PDB entry 4RUK | X-ray diffraction, 2.20 A resolution | chains C and F of the 3 polymer chains in the assembly

Chain C (and F):
Molecule: Phosphopantetheine adenylyltransferase
From: Pseudomonas aeruginosa 2192
Notes: EC 2.7.7.3; chain F of this document is another copy of the same molecule, construct and numbering; everything in this record applies to it too
UniProtKB: A3LHH1 (A3LHH1_PSEAI); residue numbers follow UniProt; this construct covers 1-159
Amino-acid sequence (159 residues; row label = number of the first residue in the row):
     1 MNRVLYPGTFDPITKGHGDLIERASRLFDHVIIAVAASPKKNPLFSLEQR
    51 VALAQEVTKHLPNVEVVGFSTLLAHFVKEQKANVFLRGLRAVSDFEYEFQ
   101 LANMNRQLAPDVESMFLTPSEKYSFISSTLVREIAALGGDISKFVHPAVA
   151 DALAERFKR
Unresolved in the structure: 159
Ligand contacts:
  - coenzyme A (COA), molecule 1: Pro-7, Gly-8, Thr-9, Phe-10, His-17, Ala-36, Lys-41, Phe-69, Thr-71, Leu-72, Leu-73, Ala-74, Arg-87, Tyr-97, Leu-101, Ile-126, Ser-127, Ser-128, Thr-129
  - coenzyme A (COA), molecule 2: Leu-130, Glu-133, Ile-134, Leu-137

How chain C and chain F interact:
Contacting residue pairs (21; chain C residue first):
  Ala-91(C) with Glu-96(F)
  Val-92(C) with Glu-96(F), hydrogen bond (backbone-side chain)
  Ser-93(C) with Glu-96(F), hydrogen bond (backbone-side chain)
  Phe-125(C) with Gln-100(F), hydrogen bond (backbone-side chain); Asn-103(F); Met-104(F)
  Ile-126(C) with Gln-100(F)
  Ser-127(C) with Gln-100(F); Met-104(F)
  Leu-130(C) with Met-104(F), hydrophobic
  Ile-134(C) with Leu-72(F), hydrophobic; Met-104(F), hydrophobic; Leu-108(F), hydrophobic
  Leu-137(C) with Ser-70(F); Leu-72(F), hydrophobic
  Gly-138(C) with His-75(F)
  Gly-139(C) with Leu-72(F)
  Asp-140(C) with Leu-108(F)
  Lys-143(C) with Gln-107(F)
  Phe-144(C) with Met-104(F), hydrophobic; Gln-107(F)
Other interface residues (no listed pair), chain C (15 interface residues in all): Val-131
Other interface residues (no listed pair), chain F (10 interface residues in all): Thr-71

Overview:
15 residues of chain C and 10 residues of chain F are in contact; the contacts include 3 hydrogen bonds. Among
the polar pairs are Val-92(C)/Glu-96(F), Ser-93(C)/Glu-96(F) and Phe-125(C)/Gln-100(F). Chain C binds coenzyme
A.
Both chains are Phosphopantetheine adenylyltransferase (Pseudomonas aeruginosa 2192). Entry 4RUK (crystal
structure of Phosphoapantetheine adenylyltransferase PPAT/CoaD with CoA and pyrophosphate from Pseudomonas
aeruginosa) was determined by X-ray diffraction (same publication as 3X1J, 3X1K and 3X1M).
